PDB entry 3INH | X-ray diffraction, 1.80 A resolution | chain A

[Chain A]
Protein: Beta-secretase 1
From: Homo sapiens
Notes: EC 3.4.23.46; fragment: catalytic domain
UniProtKB: P56817 (BACE1_HUMAN); residues 47-455 here correspond to UniProt positions 46-454 (UniProt number = residue number - 1)
Chain sequence (415 residues; each row starts with the number of its first residue):
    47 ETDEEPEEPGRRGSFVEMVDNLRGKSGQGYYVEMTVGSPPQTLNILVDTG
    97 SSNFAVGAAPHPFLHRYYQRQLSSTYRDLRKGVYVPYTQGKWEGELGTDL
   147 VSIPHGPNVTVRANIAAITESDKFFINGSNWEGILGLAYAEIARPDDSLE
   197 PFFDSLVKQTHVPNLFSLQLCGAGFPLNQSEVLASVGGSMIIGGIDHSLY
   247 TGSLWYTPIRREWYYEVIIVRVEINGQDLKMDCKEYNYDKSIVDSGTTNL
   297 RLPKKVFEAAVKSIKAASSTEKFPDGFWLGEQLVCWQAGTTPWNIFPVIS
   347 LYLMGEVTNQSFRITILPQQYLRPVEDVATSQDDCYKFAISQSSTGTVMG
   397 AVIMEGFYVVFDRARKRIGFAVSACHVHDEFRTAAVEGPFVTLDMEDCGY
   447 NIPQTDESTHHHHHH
Not modelled in the structure: 47-59, 134-136, 222-228, 371-380, 440-442, 449-461
Sequence notes: expression tag (456-461)
Cystine bridges: Cys217-Cys421, Cys279-Cys444, Cys331-Cys381
Small-molecule neighbours: 569 ((5R)-2-amino-5-(4-fluoro-3-pyrimidin-5-ylphenyl)-3-methyl-5-[4-(trifluoromethoxy)phenyl]-3,5-dihydro-4H-imidazol-4-one): Gly73, Gln74, Gly75, Leu92, Asp94, Gly96, Ser97, Asn99, Val131, Tyr133, Trp138, Phe170, Ile172, Trp177, Ile180, Arg190, Asp290, Gly292, Thr293, Thr294
Curated features (UniProtKB/Swiss-Prot):
  - active site: Asp94, Asp290
  - modified residue (N6-acetyllysine): Lys127, Lys276, Lys280, Lys286, Lys300, Lys301, Lys308
  - glycosylation (N-linked (GlcNAc...) asparagine): Asn154, Asn173, Asn224, Asn355

[Overview]
Chain A binds compound 569. From UniProt: active-site residues Asp94 and Asp290.
Chain A is Beta-secretase 1 (Homo sapiens); the structure, Bace1 with the aminohydantoin Compound R-58, was
determined by X-ray diffraction, deposited together with 3IND, 3INE and 3INF.
